7SIS - chains A and C of the 3 polymer chains in the assembly; structure by X-ray diffraction, 1.90 A resolution.

== Chain A ==
Protein: HLA class I histocompatibility antigen, A-2 alpha chain
Source organism: Homo sapiens
UniProt: Q861F7 (Q861F7_HUMAN); numbering as in UniProt (aligned over 1-277)
Sequence (277 residues; numbered 1 to 277; the number before each row is that of its first residue):
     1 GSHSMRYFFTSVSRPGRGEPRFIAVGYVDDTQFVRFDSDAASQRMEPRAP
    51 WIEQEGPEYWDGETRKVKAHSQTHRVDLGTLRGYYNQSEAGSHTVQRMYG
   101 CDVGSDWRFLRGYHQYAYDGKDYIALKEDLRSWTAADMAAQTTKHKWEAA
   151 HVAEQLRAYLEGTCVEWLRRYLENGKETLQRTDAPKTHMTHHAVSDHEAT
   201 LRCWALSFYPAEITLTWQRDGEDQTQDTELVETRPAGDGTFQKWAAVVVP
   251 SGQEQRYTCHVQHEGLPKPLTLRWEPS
Cystine bridges: Cys101-Cys164, Cys203-Cys259
Metal / ion sites: Zn2+: His151, Glu154, His191; Cd2+ near His197 (its only coordinating residue here)

== Chain C ==
Protein: Spike protein S2' peptide VLNDILSRL
UniProt: P0DTC2 (SPIKE_SARS2); residues 1-9 here correspond to UniProt positions 976-984 (UniProt number = residue number + 975)
Sequence (9 residues; each row starts with the number of its first residue):
     1 VLNDILSRL

== Chain A / chain C interface ==
Pairs across the interface (42):
  Met5(A) with Val1(C)
  Tyr7(A) with Val1(C), hydrogen bond (side chain-backbone); Leu2(C), hydrophobic
  Phe9(A) with Leu2(C), hydrophobic
  Met45(A) with Leu2(C), hydrophobic
  Tyr59(A) with Val1(C), hydrophobic
  Glu63(A) with Val1(C); Leu2(C), hydrogen bond (side chain-backbone)
  Arg65(A) with Asp4(C), salt bridge
  Lys66(A) with Val1(C); Leu2(C), hydrogen bond (side chain-backbone); Asn3(C); Asp4(C)
  Val67(A) with Leu2(C)
  His70(A) with Asn3(C)
  Thr73(A) with Ser7(C)
  Asp77(A) with Arg8(C); Leu9(C), hydrogen bond (side chain-backbone)
  Thr80(A) with Leu9(C)
  Leu81(A) with Leu9(C), hydrophobic
  Tyr84(A) with Leu9(C), hydrogen bond (side chain-backbone)
  Arg97(A) with Asn3(C); Ser7(C), hydrogen bond
  Tyr99(A) with Leu2(C); Asn3(C), hydrogen bond (side chain-backbone)
  Tyr116(A) with Ser7(C)
  Thr143(A) with Leu9(C), hydrogen bond (side chain-backbone)
  Lys146(A) with Arg8(C), hydrogen bond (side chain-backbone); Leu9(C), hydrogen bond (side chain-backbone)
  Trp147(A) with Ser7(C); Arg8(C), hydrogen bond (side chain-backbone); Leu9(C), hydrophobic
  Gln155(A) with Ile5(C)
  Leu156(A) with Asn3(C); Ile5(C), hydrophobic
  Tyr159(A) with Val1(C), hydrogen bond (side chain-backbone); Leu2(C); Asn3(C); Ile5(C), hydrophobic
  Thr163(A) with Val1(C)
  Trp167(A) with Val1(C)
  Tyr171(A) with Val1(C), hydrogen bond (side chain-backbone)
Interface residues without a listed pair, chain A (31 interface residues in all): His114, Tyr123, Ile124, Val152
Interface residues without a listed pair, chain C (9 interface residues in all): Leu6

== Overview ==
Chain A and chain C form an interface of 31 and 9 residues respectively; the contacts include 13 hydrogen
bonds and 1 salt bridge. Among the polar pairs are Arg65(A)-Asp4(C), Tyr7(A)-Val1(C) and Glu63(A)-Leu2(C).
His151(A), Glu154(A) and His191(A) coordinate Zn2+.
Here chain A is HLA class I histocompatibility antigen, A-2 alpha chain (Homo sapiens) and chain C is Spike
protein S2' peptide VLNDILSRL. Entry 7SIS (SARS-CoV-2 Spike-derived peptide S976-984 (VLNDILSRL) presented by
HLA-A*02:01) was determined by X-ray diffraction, deposited together with 8RBU, 8RBV, 8RCV, 8REF, 8RH6 and
8RHQ.
